Entry 9G7P (X-ray diffraction, 1.86 A resolution); this record covers chain AAA.

[Chain AAA]
Protein: Shewanella putrefaciens PE-like toxin catalytically inactive mutant
Source organism: Shewanella putrefaciens
Notes: EC 2.4.2.36; engineered mutation(s): E556A
Chain sequence (613 residues; row label = number of the first residue in the row; numbering starts at 0):
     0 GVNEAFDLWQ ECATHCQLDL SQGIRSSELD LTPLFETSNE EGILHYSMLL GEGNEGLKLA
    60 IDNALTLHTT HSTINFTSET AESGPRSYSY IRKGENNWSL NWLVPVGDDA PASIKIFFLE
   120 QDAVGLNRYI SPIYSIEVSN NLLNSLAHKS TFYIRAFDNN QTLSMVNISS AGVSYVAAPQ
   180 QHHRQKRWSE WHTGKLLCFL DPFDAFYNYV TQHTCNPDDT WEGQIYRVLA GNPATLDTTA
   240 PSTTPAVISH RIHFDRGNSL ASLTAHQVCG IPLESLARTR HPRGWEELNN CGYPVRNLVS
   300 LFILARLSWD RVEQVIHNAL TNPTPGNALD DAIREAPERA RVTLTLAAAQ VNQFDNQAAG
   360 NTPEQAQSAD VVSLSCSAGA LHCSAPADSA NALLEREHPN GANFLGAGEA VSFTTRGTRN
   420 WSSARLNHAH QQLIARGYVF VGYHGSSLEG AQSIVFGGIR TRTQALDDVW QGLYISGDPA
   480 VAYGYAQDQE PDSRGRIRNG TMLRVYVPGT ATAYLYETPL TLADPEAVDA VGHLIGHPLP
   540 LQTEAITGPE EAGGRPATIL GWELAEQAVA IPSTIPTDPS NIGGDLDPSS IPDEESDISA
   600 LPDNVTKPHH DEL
Not modelled in the structure: 0, 157-162, 610-612
Cystine bridges: Cys-11/Cys-15, Cys-197/Cys-214, Cys-268/Cys-290, Cys-375/Cys-382
Bound ions: Mg2+: Cys-197, Asp-203

[Summary]
Cys-197 and Asp-203 form the Mg2+ site.
Chain AAA is Shewanella putrefaciens PE-like toxin catalytically inactive mutant (Shewanella putrefaciens);
the structure, Crystal structure of Shewanella putrefaciens PE-like toxin, Spx, was determined by X-ray
diffraction together with 9G7M, 9G7N and 9G7O from the same study.
